PDB entry 8XQB | electron microscopy, 4.07 A resolution (low resolution: residue-level contacts below are approximate; hydrogen-bond / salt-bridge calls are withheld) | chains w and b of the 71 polymer chains in the assembly

Chain w:
Protein: Head completion protein
From: Escherichia phage Lambda
Reference sequence: P68660 (HCP_LAMBD); residue numbers follow UniProt; this construct covers 1-68
Chain sequence (68 residues; row label = number of the first residue in the row):
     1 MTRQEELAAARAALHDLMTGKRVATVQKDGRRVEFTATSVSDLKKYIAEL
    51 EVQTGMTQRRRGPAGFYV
Not modelled in the structure: 1

Chain b:
Protein: Portal protein B
From: Escherichia phage Lambda
Reference sequence: P03710 (PORTL_LAMBD); residues 1-533 here = UniProt positions 1-533
Chain sequence (533 residues; each row starts with the number of its first residue):
     1 MKTPTIPTLLGPDGMTSLREYAGYHGGGSGFGGQLRSWNPPSESVDAALL
    51 PNFTRGNARADDLVRNNGYAANAIQLHQDHIVGSFFRLSHRPSWRYLGIG
   101 EEEARAFSREVEAAWKEFAEDDCCCIDVERKRTFTMMIREGVAMHAFNGE
   151 LFVQATWDTSSSRLFRTQFRMVSPKRISNPNNTGDSRNCRAGVQINDSGA
   201 ALGYYVSEDGYPGWMPQKWTWIPRELPGGRASFIHVFEPVEDGQTRGANV
   251 FYSVMEQMKMLDTLQNTQLQSAIVKAMYAATIESELDTQSAMDFILGANS
   301 QEQRERLTGWIGEIAAYYAAAPVRLGGAKVPHLMPGDSLNLQTAQDTDNG
   351 YSVFEQSLLRYIAAGLGVSYEQLSRNYAQMSYSTARASANESWAYFMGRR
   401 KFVASRQASQMFLCWLEEAIVRRVVTLPSKARFSFQEARSAWGNCDWIGS
   451 GRMAIDGLKEVQEAVMLIEAGLSTYEKECAKRGDDYQEIFAQQVRETMER
   501 RAAGLKPPAWAAAAFESGLRQSTEEEKSDSRAA
Not modelled in the structure: 1-24, 303-317, 513-533
Swiss-Prot annotation at these positions:
  - site: Ala22, Gly23 (Cleavage)
Disulfide bonds: Cys123-Cys125

Interface between chain w and chain b:
Contacting residue pairs - 24 pairs, chain w then chain b:
  Gln58(w) with Thr288(b)
  Arg59(w) with Glu285(b); Leu286(b); Asp287(b); Thr288(b)
  Arg60(w) with Thr288(b)
  Arg61(w) with Thr288(b); Gln289(b); Tyr318(b); Ala319(b); Ala320(b)
  Gly62(w) with Ala320(b)
  Pro63(w) with Met292(b)
  Gly65(w) with Ala321(b); Pro322(b); Val323(b)
  Phe66(w) with Val323(b); Leu325(b)
  Tyr67(w) with Pro322(b); Val323(b); Arg324(b); Leu325(b)
  Val68(w) with Arg324(b); Leu325(b)
Also at the interface, not in a pair above, chain w (11 interface residues in all): Ala64
Also at the interface, not in a pair above, chain b (16 interface residues in all): Leu296, Asn299

Summary:
11 residues of chain w face 16 of chain b across their interface.
Chain w is Head completion protein and chain b is Portal protein B, both from Escherichia phage Lambda; the
structure, Mature virion portal vertex of bacteriophage lambda, was determined by electron microscopy (same
publication as 8XOT, 8XOU, 8XOW and 8XPM).
